Entry 6UIN (X-ray diffraction, 3.35 A resolution); this record covers chains A and X of the 4 polymer chains in the assembly.

Chain A:
Protein: DNA repair protein RAD4
From: Saccharomyces cerevisiae
UniProt: P14736 (RAD4_YEAST); residues 101-632 here = UniProt positions 101-632
Chain sequence (538 residues; each row starts with the number of its first residue):
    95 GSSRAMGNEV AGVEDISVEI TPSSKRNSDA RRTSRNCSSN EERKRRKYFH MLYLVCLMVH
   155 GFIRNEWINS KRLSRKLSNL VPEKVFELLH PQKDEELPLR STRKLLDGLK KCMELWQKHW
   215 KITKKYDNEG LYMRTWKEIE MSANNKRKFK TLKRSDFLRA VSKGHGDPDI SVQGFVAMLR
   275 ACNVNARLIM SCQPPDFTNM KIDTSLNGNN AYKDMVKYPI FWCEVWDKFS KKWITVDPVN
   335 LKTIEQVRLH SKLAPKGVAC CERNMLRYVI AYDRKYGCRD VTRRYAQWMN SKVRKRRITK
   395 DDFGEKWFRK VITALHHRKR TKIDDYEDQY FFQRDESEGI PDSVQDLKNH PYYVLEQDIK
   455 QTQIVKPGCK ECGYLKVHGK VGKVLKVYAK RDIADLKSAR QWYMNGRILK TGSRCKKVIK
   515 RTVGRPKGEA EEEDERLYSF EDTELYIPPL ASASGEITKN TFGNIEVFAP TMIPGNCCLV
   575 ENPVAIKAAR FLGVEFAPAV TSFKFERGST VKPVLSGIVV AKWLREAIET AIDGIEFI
Not modelled in the structure: 95-129, 300-304, 514-527, 600-605
Differences from the reference sequence: expression tag (95-100); conflict Thr115 (Lys in P14736), Cys131 (Val in P14736), Ser132 (Cys in P14736), Glu223 (Val in P14736)
Swiss-Prot annotation at these positions:
  - DNA-binding region: Asp250 to Phe269
Reported in the primary citation:
  - binding site for the 24-nt DNA strand: Cys131
  - binding site for the 24-nt DNA strand: Phe599 (from molecular simulation)

Chain X:
Protein: UV excision repair protein RAD23
From: Saccharomyces cerevisiae
UniProt: P32628 (RAD23_YEAST); residue numbers follow UniProt; this construct covers 230-398
Chain sequence (171 residues; numbered 228 to 398; the number before each row is that of its first residue):
   228 GSGNASSGAL GTTGGATDAA QGGPPGSIGL TVEDLLSLRQ VVSGNPEALA PLLENISARY
   288 PQLREHIMAN PEVFVSMLLE AVGDNMQDVM EGADDMVEGE DIEVTGEAAA AGLGQGEGEG
   348 SFQVDYTPED DQAISRLCEL GFERDLVIQV YFACDKNEEA AANILFSDHA D
Not modelled in the structure: 228-254, 309-398
Differences from the reference sequence: expression tag (228-229)

Chain A / chain X interface:
Contacting residue pairs (51; chain A residue first):
  Lys138(A) with Arg291(X)
  Arg139(A) with Glu281(X), salt bridge
  Tyr142(A) with Ser284(X); Leu290(X); Arg291(X); Met295(X), hydrophobic
  Phe143(A) with Leu280(X), hydrophobic; Glu281(X)
  Met145(A) with Met295(X), hydrophobic
  Leu146(A) with Leu280(X), hydrophobic; Ile294(X), hydrophobic
  Tyr147(A) with Leu280(X), hydrophobic
  Val149(A) with Phe301(X), hydrophobic; Val302(X), hydrophobic
  Cys150(A) with Val269(X), hydrophobic; Leu276(X), hydrophobic; Leu280(X), hydrophobic
  Val153(A) with Val269(X), hydrophobic
  His154(A) with Val269(X), hydrogen bond (side chain-backbone); Ser270(X), hydrogen bond (side chain-backbone); Pro273(X)
  Phe156(A) with Leu306(X), hydrophobic
  Ile157(A) with Val269(X), hydrophobic; Ser270(X)
  Arg158(A) with Ser270(X), hydrogen bond (side chain-backbone); Gly271(X)
  Trp161(A) with Ser270(X)
  Leu225(A) with Pro273(X), hydrophobic
  Arg228(A) with Glu274(X)
  Ser236(A) with Ala277(X); Pro278(X)
  Phe243(A) with Glu274(X); Ala275(X), hydrophobic
  Lys244(A) with Asn272(X), hydrogen bond (backbone-side chain)
  Thr245(A) with Gln267(X); Asn272(X)
  Leu246(A) with Gly271(X); Asn272(X), hydrogen bond (backbone-side chain)
  Lys247(A) with Gln267(X)
  Phe397(A) with Met295(X)
  Trp401(A) with Ile294(X), hydrogen bond (side chain-backbone); Met295(X); Pro298(X)
  Lys404(A) with Ala296(X), hydrogen bond (side chain-backbone); Pro298(X); Glu299(X)
  Val405(A) with Pro298(X), hydrophobic
  Ala408(A) with Glu299(X); Val302(X), hydrophobic
  Leu409(A) with Val302(X), hydrophobic
  His411(A) with Leu306(X)
Other interface residues (no listed pair), chain A (35 interface residues in all): Leu151, Gly224, Ile233, Ala237, Lys240
Other interface residues (no listed pair), chain X (26 interface residues in all): Leu265, Leu305

Summary:
The interface between chain A and chain X involves 35 residues on one side and 26 on the other; the contacts
include 7 hydrogen bonds and 1 salt bridge. Polar contacts include Arg139(A)-Glu281(X), His154(A)-Val269(X)
and His154(A)-Ser270(X). From the paper: a binding site for the 24-nt DNA strand at Cys131(A) and Phe599(A).
Here chain A is DNA repair protein RAD4 and chain X is UV excision repair protein RAD23, both from
Saccharomyces cerevisiae. Entry 6UIN (Role of Beta-hairpin motifs in the DNA duplex opening by the Rad4/XPC
nucleotide excision repair complex) was determined by X-ray diffraction.
